4G23 - chain A; structure by X-ray diffraction, 1.98 A resolution.

Chain A:
Protein: Pentatricopeptide repeat-containing protein At2g32230, mitochondrial
Organism: Arabidopsis thaliana
Notes: EC 3.1.26.5
Reference sequence: Q66GI4 (PP179_ARATH); numbering as in UniProt (aligned over 77-572)
Amino-acid sequence (501 residues; row label = number of the first residue in the row):
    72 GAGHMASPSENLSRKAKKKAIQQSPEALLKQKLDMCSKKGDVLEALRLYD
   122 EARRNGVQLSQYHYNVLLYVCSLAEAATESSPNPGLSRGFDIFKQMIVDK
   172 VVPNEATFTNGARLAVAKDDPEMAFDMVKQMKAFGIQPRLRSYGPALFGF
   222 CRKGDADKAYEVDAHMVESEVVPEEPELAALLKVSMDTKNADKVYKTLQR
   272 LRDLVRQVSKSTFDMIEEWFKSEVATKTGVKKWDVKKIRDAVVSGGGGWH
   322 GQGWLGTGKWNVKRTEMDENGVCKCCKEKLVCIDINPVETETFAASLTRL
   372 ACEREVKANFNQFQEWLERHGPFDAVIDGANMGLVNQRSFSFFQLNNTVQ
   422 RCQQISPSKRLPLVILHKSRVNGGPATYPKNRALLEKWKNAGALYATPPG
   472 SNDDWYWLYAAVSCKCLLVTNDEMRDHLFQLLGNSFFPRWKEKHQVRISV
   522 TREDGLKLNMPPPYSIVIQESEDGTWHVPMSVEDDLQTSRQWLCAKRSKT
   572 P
Unresolved in the structure: 72-94, 571-572
Modified residues: Mse76 (selenomethionine); Mse106, Mse167, Mse194, Mse198, Mse202, Mse237, Mse257, Mse286, Mse338, Mse403, Mse495, Mse531, Mse551 (selenomethionine; parent Met)
Construct notes: expression tag (72-76)
Ion coordination: Zn2+: Cys344, Cys347, His548, Cys565
Curated features (UniProtKB/Swiss-Prot):
  - binding site (Zn(2+)): Cys344, Cys347, His548, Cys565
  - binding site (Mn(2+)): Asp399, Asp474, Asp475, Asp493
  - mutagenesis: Asp399 (D399N: Abolishes ribonuclease activity), Asp474 to Asp475 (Loss of activity), Asp474 (D474N: Abolishes ribonuclease activity), Asp475 (D475N: Abolishes ribonuclease activity), Asp493 (D493N: Abolishes ribonuclease activity)
From the paper describing this entry:
  - Zn2+ coordination: Cys344, His548, Cys565
  - contacts within the chain: Asp285-Arg335 (salt bridge)
  - mutagenesis - D474A (>1,000-fold), D475A (>1,000-fold): decreased catalytic activity
  - mutagenesis - D399A, D474A, D475A, D493A: unchanged binding to pre-tRNA
  - catalytic residues: Asp399, His498 (proposed by the authors, not directly observed)
  - mutagenesis - D399A (>1,000-fold), D493A (>1,000-fold): decreased catalytic activity on pre-tRNA

Summary:
The Zn2+ site is built by Cys344, Cys347, His548 and Cys565. From UniProt: 4 Zn2+-binding residues, 4
Mn2+-binding residues and 4 mutagenesis sites. The paper reports catalytic residues Asp399 and His498; D474A
and D475A reduce catalytic activity; 4 substitutions were tested in all.
Chain A is Pentatricopeptide repeat-containing protein At2g32230, mitochondrial (Arabidopsis thaliana); the
structure, Crystal Structure of proteinaceous RNase P 1 (PRORP1) from A. thaliana with Mn, was determined by
X-ray diffraction, deposited together with 4G24, 4G25 and 4G26.
